PDB entry 3Q85 | X-ray diffraction, 1.76 A resolution | chain A

[Chain A]
Protein: GTP-binding protein REM 2
From: Mus musculus
Notes: fragment: G-domain, rsidues 114-282
UniProtKB: Q8VEL9 (REM2_MOUSE); residues 114-282 here = UniProt positions 114-282
Amino-acid sequence (169 residues; each row starts with the number of its first residue):
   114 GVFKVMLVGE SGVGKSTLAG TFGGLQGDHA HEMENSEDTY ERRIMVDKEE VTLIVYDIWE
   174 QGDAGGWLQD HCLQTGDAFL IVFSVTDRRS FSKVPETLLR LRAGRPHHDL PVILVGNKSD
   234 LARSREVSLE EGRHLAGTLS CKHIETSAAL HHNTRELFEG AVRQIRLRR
Disordered / not traced: 139-150, 175-182
Sequence notes: conflict S203 (Gly in Q8VEL9)
UniProt features mapped onto this chain:
  - binding site (GTP): G122 to S129, N230 to D233, A261, A262
Bound ions: Mg2+: S129 (together with GMP-PNP)
Small-molecule neighbours: GMP-PNP (GNP; phosphoaminophosphonic acid-guanylate ester): E123, S124, G125, V126, G127, K128, S129, T130, Q174, N230, K231, D233, L234, S260, A261, A262

[Overview]
Ligands of chain A: GMP-PNP. UniProt lists 14 GTP-binding residues.
Chain A is GTP-binding protein REM 2 (Mus musculus); the structure, Crystal Structure of Rem2 G-domain -GTP
Analog Complex, was determined by X-ray diffraction together with 3Q72, 3Q7P and 3Q7Q from the same study.
